Entry 4O9M (X-ray diffraction, 2.29 A resolution); this record covers chains B and A of the 4 polymer chains in the assembly.

[Chain B]
Molecule: 16-nt DNA strand
Sequence (16 nucleotides; row label = number of the first residue in the row):
     1 CCGACAGCGCATCAGC

[Chain A]
Name: DNA polymerase beta
From: Homo sapiens
Notes: EC 2.7.7.7, 4.2.99.-
UniProtKB: P06746 (DPOLB_HUMAN); numbering as in UniProt (aligned over 1-335)
Sequence (335 residues; each row starts with the number of its first residue):
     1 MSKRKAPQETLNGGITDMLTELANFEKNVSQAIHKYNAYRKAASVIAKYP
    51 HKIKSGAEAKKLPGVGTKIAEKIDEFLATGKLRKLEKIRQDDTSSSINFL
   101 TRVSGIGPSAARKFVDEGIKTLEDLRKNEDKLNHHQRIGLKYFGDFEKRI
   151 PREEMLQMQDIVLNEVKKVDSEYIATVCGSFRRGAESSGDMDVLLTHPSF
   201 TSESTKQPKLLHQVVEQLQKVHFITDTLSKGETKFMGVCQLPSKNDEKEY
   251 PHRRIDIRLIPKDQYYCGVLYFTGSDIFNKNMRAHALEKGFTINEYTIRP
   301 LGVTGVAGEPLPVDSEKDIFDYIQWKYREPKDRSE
Unresolved in the structure: 1-6, 205-207
UniProt features mapped onto this chain:
  - region: Arg183 to Asp192 (DNA-binding)
  - active site: Lys72 (Nucleophile)
  - binding site (K(+)): Lys60, Leu62, Val65, Thr101, Val103, Ile106
  - binding site (Na(+)): Lys60, Leu62, Val65, Thr101, Val103, Ile106
  - binding site (dATP): Arg149, Ser180, Arg183, Gly189, Asp190
  - binding site (dCTP): Arg149, Ser180, Arg183, Gly189, Asp190
  - binding site (dGTP): Arg149, Ser180, Arg183, Gly189, Asp190, Asp192
  - binding site (dTTP): Arg149, Ser180, Arg183, Gly189, Asp190
  - binding site (Mg(2+)): Asp190, Asp192, Asp256
  - modified residue: Lys72 (N6-acetyllysine), Arg83 (Omega-N-methylarginine), Arg152 (Omega-N-methylarginine)
  - cross-link (Glycyl lysine isopeptide (Lys-Gly)): Lys41 (interchain with G-Cter in ubiquitin), Lys61 (interchain with G-Cter in ubiquitin), Lys81 (interchain with G-Cter in ubiquitin)
  - natural variant: Leu22 (L22P: Found in a gastric cancer sample; uncertain significance), Tyr39 (Y39C: Found in a gastric cancer sample; uncertain significance), Gly118 (G118V: Decreased DNA-directed DNA polymerase activity), Arg137 (R137Q: Decreased function in base-excision repair), Arg149 (R149I: Decreased DNA-directed DNA polymerase activity), Asp160 (D160N: Found in a gastric cancer sample; uncertain significance), Cys239 (C239R: Found in a gastric cancer sample; uncertain significance), Lys289 (K289M: Found in a colon cancer sample; uncertain significance), Asn294 (N294D: Found in a gastric cancer sample; uncertain significance), Glu295 (E295K: Found in a gastric cancer sample; uncertain significance)
  - mutagenesis: Phe25 (F25W: No effect on 5'-dRP lyase activity. Decreased ssDNA binding), His34 (H34G: Decreased 5'-dRP lyase activity. Decreased ssDNA binding), Lys35 (K35A: Decreased 5'-dRP lyase activity. Decreased ssDNA binding. Loss of 5'-dRP lyase activity; when associated with A-68 and A-72. Decreased ssDNA binding; when associated with A-68 and A-72 ...), Tyr39 (Y39F: No effect on 5'-dRP lyase activity; Y39Q: Abolishes DNA polymerase and 5'-dRP lyase activity), Lys41 (K41R: Abolishes ubiquitination; when associated with R-61 and R-81), Lys60 (K60A: Decreased 5'-dRP lyase activity. Decreased ssDNA binding), Lys61 (K61R: Abolishes ubiquitination; when associated with R-41 and R-81), Lys68 (K68A: No effect on 5'-dRP lyase activity. Decreased ssDNA binding. Loss of 5'-dRP lyase activity; when associated with A-35 and A-72. Decreased ssDNA binding; when associated with A-35 and A-72 ...), Glu71 (E71Q: No effect on 5'-dRP lyase activity. No effect on structure shown by circular dichroism. No effect on ssDNA binding), Lys72 (K72A: Severely reduced 5'-dRP lyase activity. Does not affect ssDNA binding. Loss of 5'-dRP lyase activity; when associated with A-35 and A-68. Decreased ssDNA binding ...), Glu75 (E75A: Slightly decreased 5'-dRP lyase activity. Decreased ssDNA binding. No effect on structure shown by circular dichroism), Lys81 (K81R: Abolishes ubiquitination; when associated with R-41 and R-61), 5 further mutagenesis entries in UniProt
Ion coordination: Na+ site 1: Lys60, Leu62, Val65 (shared with 1 residue of chain D); Na+ site 2: Thr101, Val103, Ile106 (shared with 1 residue of chain C)
Ligand contacts: 2RW ([(2R,3S,4R,5R)-5-(6-amino-9H-purin-9-yl)-3,4-dihydroxytetrahydrofuran-2-yl]methyl [(2R,3S)-3-hydroxytetrahydrofuran-2-yl]methyl dihydrogen diphosphate): Lys35, Lys68, Glu71, Lys72, Lys84
From the paper describing this entry:
  - binding site for 2RW: Lys68
  - mutagenesis - K68A: unchanged catalytic activity on 5'-AMP-dRP
  - mutagenesis - K35A/K68A/K72A: abolished catalytic activity on dRP

[How chain B and chain A interact]
Residue-residue contacts (15):
  DC5(B) - His34(A)  stacking on the base
  DA6(B) - Tyr271(A)  base contact
  DC8(B) - Tyr296(A)  sugar contact
  DG9(B) - Thr233(A)  phosphate contact
  DG9(B) - Lys234(A)  hydrogen bond to the base
  DC10(B) - Ser229(A)  phosphate contact
  DC10(B) - Lys230(A)  hydrogen bond to the phosphate
  DC10(B) - Gly231(A)  hydrogen bond to the phosphate
  DC10(B) - Glu232(A)  hydrogen bond to the phosphate
  DC10(B) - Thr233(A)  hydrogen bond to the phosphate
  DC10(B) - Lys234(A)  hydrogen bond to the phosphate
  DA11(B) - Ser229(A)  phosphate contact
  DA11(B) - Lys230(A)  hydrogen bond to the phosphate
  DT12(B) - Asn133(A)  phosphate contact
  DT12(B) - His134(A)  phosphate contact
Interface residues without a listed pair, chain A (13 interface residues in all): Leu228, Lys280

[Summary]
Chain B and chain A form an interface of 7 and 13 residues respectively; the contacts include 7 hydrogen bonds
and 1 aromatic stacking contact. Polar pairs include DG9(B)-Lys234(A), DC10(B)-Lys230(A) and
DC10(B)-Gly231(A). Bound to chain A: compound 2RW. From the paper: a binding site for 2RW at Lys68(A);
K35A/K68A/K72A of chain A abolish catalytic activity on dRP.
Here chain B is a 16-nt DNA strand and chain A is DNA polymerase beta (Homo sapiens). Entry 4O9M (Human DNA
polymerase beta complexed with adenylated tetrahydrofuran (abasic site) containing DNA) was determined by
X-ray diffraction.
